4DR6 - chains A and E of the 25 polymer chains in the assembly; structure by X-ray diffraction, 3.30 A resolution.

[Chain A]
Molecule: 16S rRNA
Source organism: Thermus thermophilus
Sequence (1522 nucleotides; numbered 0 to 1544 plus 19 insertion-coded residues; 42 numbers in that range are skipped by the numbering (no residue carries them; nothing is unmodelled there); the number before each row is that of its first residue; a row labelled like 190A-190L holds insertion residues (190A, then the next letters in order); numbering starts at 0):
     0 UUUGUUGGAGAGUUUGAUCCUGGCUCAGGGUGAACGCUGGCGGCGUGCCU
    50 AAGACAUGCAAGUCGUGCGGG
    73 CCGCGGGGUUUU
    88 ACUCCG
    95 UGGUC
   101 AGCGGCGGACGGGUGAGUAACGCGUGGGU
  129A G
   130 ACCUACCCGGAAGAGGGGGACAACCCGGGGAAACUCGGGCUAAUCCCCCA
   180 UGUGGACCCGC
190A-190L CCCUUGGGGUGU
   191 GUCCAAAGGGCUUU
   216 GCCCGCUUCCGGAUGGGCCCGCGUCCCAUCAGCUAGUUGGUGGGGUAAUG
   266 GCCCACCAAGGCGACGACGGGUAGCCGGUCUGAGAGGAUGGCCGGCCACA
   316 GGGGCACUGAGACACGGGCCCCACUCCUACGGGAGGCAGCAGUUAGGAAU
   366 CUUCCGCAAUGGGCGCAAGCCUGACGGAGCGACGCCGCUUGGAGGAAGAA
   416 GCCCUUCGGGGUGUAAACUCCUGAA
   442 CCCGGGACGAAACCCCCGACGA
   474 GGGGACUGACGGUACCGGG
   494 GUAAUAGCGCCGGCCAACUCCGUGCCAGCAGCCGCGGUAAUACGGAGGGC
   544 GCGAGCGUUACCCGGAUUCACUGGGCGUAAAGGGCGUGUAGGCGGCCUGG
   594 GGCGUCCCAUGUGAAAGACCACGGCUCAACCGUGGGGGAGCGUGGGAUAC
   644 GCUCAGGCUAGACGGUGGGAGAGGGUGGUGGAAUUCCCGGAGUAGCGGUG
   694 AAAUGCGCAGAUACCGGGAGGAACGCCGAUGGCGAAGGCAGCCACCUGGU
   744 CCACCCGUGACGCUGAGGCGCGAAAGCGUGGGGAGCAAACCGGAUUAGAU
   794 ACCCGGGUAGUCCACGCCCUAAACGAUGCGCGCUAGGUCUCUGGGUCU
   848 CCUGGGGGCCGAAGCUAACGCGUUAAGCGCGCCGCCUGGGGAGUACGGCC
   898 GCAAGGCUGAAACUCAAAGGAAUUGACGGGGGCCCGCACAAGCGGUGGAG
   948 CAUGUGGUUUAAUUCGAAGXAACGCGAAGAACCUUACCAGGCCUUGACAU
   998 GCUAGG
 1003A G
  1004 AACCCGGGUGAAAGCCUGGGGUGCCCC
1030A-1030D GCGA
  1031 GGGGAGCCCUAGCACAGGUGCUGCAUGGCCGUCGUCAGCUCGUGCCGUGA
  1081 GGUGUUGGGUUAAGUCCCGCAACGAGCGCAACCCCCGCCGUUAGUUGCCA
  1131 GCGGUUCGGCCGGGCACUCUAACGGGACUGCCCGCGAAA
  1171 GCGGGAGGAAGGAGGGGACGACGUCUGGUCAGCAUGGCCCUUACGGCCUG
  1221 GGCGACACACGUGCUACAAUGCCCACUACAAAGCGAUGCCACCCGGCAAC
  1271 GGGGAGCUAAUCGCAAAAAGGUGGGCCCAGUUCGGAUUGGGGUCUGCAAC
  1321 CCGACCCCAUGAAGCCGGAAUCGCUAGUAAUCGCGGAUCAG
 1361A C
  1362 CAUGCCGCGGUGAAUACGUUCCCGGGCCUUGUACACACXGCCXGUXACGC
  1412 CAUGGGAGCGGGCUCUACCCGAAGUCGCCGGG
  1446 AGCCUACGGG
  1459 CAGGCGCCGAGGGUAGGGCCCGUGACUGGGGCGAAGUCGUAACAAGGUAG
  1509 CUGUACCGGAAGGUGCGGCUGGAUCCACUCCUUUCU
Disordered / not traced: 0-4, 1542-1544
Modified / non-standard residues: PSU (pseudouridine-5'-monophosphate) at position 516, 7MG (7N-methyl-8-hydroguanosine-5'-monophosphate) at position 527, M2G (N2-dimethylguanosine-5'-monophosphate) at position 966, 5MC (5-methylcytidine-5'-monophosphate) at position 967, 2MG (2N-methylguanosine-5'-monophosphate) at position 1207, 5MC (5-methylcytidine-5'-monophosphate) at position 1400, 4OC (4n,o2'-methylcytidine-5'-monophosphate) at position 1402, 5MC (5-methylcytidine-5'-monophosphate) at position 1404, 5MC (5-methylcytidine-5'-monophosphate) at position 1407, UR3 (3-methyluridine-5'-monophoshate) at position 1498, MA6 (6N-dimethyladenosine-5'-monophoshate) at position 1518, MA6 (6N-dimethyladenosine-5'-monophoshate) at position 1519, PSU (pseudouridine-5'-monophosphate) at position 1540, PSU (pseudouridine-5'-monophosphate) at position 1541
Sequence notes: conflict C1534 (A2157 in M26923.1), A1535 (C2158 in M26923.1)
Ion coordination: Mg2+ site 1 near U5 (its only coordinating residue here); Mg2+ site 2 near G21 (its only coordinating residue here); Mg2+ site 3: C48, G115; Mg2+ site 4 near A53 (its only coordinating residue here); Mg2+ site 5: C58, U387; Mg2+ site 6 near A59 (its only coordinating residue here); Mg2+ site 7 near G61 (its only coordinating residue here); Mg2+ site 8 near U65 (its only coordinating residue here); Mg2+ site 9 near G107 (its only coordinating residue here); Mg2+ site 10 near A109 (its only coordinating residue here); Mg2+ site 11 near G111 (its only coordinating residue here); Mg2+ site 12 near G113 (its only coordinating residue here); 112 more Mg2+ sites not listed
Ligand contacts: streptomycin (SRY): U12, U13, U14, C526, 7MG_527, C912, A913, A914, A915, C1490, G1491
Reported in the primary citation:
  - binding site for streptomycin: U14, C526, 7MG_527, A914, C1490, G1491
  - conformationally variable residues (loop rearrangement, side-chain flip): G530, A1408, C1409, A1492, A1493, G1516 to G1520

[Chain E]
Protein: 30S ribosomal protein S5
Source organism: Thermus thermophilus
Reference sequence: Q5SHQ5 (RS5_THET8); residues 1-162 here = UniProt positions 1-162
Sequence (162 residues; each row starts with the number of its first residue):
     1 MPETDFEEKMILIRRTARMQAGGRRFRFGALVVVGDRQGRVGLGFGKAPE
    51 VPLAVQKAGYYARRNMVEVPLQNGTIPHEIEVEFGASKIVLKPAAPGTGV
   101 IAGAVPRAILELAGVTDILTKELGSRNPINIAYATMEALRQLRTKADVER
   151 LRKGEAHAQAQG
Disordered / not traced: 1-4, 156-162

[Chain A / chain E interface]
Residue-residue contacts - 80 pairs, chain A then chain E:
  U5(A) with Ala95(E), base contact
  G6(A) with Ala94(E), base contact; Ala95(E), hydrogen bond to the base; Thr98(E), hydrogen bond to the base; Leu119(E), base contact
  G7(A) with Lys92(E), base contact; Leu119(E), sugar contact; Thr120(E), hydrogen bond to the sugar; Lys121(E), base contact
  A8(A) with Ile101(E), phosphate contact; Ala102(E), hydrogen bond to the sugar; Gly103(E), hydrogen bond to the sugar; Arg107(E), base contact; Thr120(E), sugar contact
  G9(A) with Lys121(E), salt bridge to the phosphate; Glu122(E), hydrogen bond to the phosphate; Arg126(E), base contact
  A10(A) with Arg126(E), salt bridge to the phosphate
  G15(A) with Ala17(E), hydrogen bond to the base; Arg18(E), base contact; Met19(E), sugar contact; Arg24(E), hydrogen bond to the sugar
  A16(A) with Thr16(E), sugar contact; Ala17(E), hydrogen bond to the sugar
  U17(A) with Arg14(E), phosphate contact
  C18(A) with Arg14(E), salt bridge to the phosphate; Asn127(E), hydrogen bond to the phosphate; Asn130(E), phosphate contact
  C19(A) with Ala86(E), phosphate contact; Ser125(E), hydrogen bond to the phosphate; Asn127(E), phosphate contact; Asn130(E), hydrogen bond to the phosphate
  U20(A) with Ala86(E), phosphate contact; Ser125(E), phosphate contact
  G558(A) with Lys121(E), hydrogen bond to the phosphate
  A559(A) with Lys121(E), salt bridge to the phosphate; Arg126(E), salt bridge to the phosphate
  U560(A) with Leu123(E), base contact
  U921(A) with Arg18(E), sugar contact; Met19(E), hydrogen bond to the sugar
  G922(A) with Met19(E), sugar contact; Gln20(E), sugar contact; Ala21(E), phosphate contact
  A923(A) with Ala21(E), phosphate contact
  C1069(A) with Gln20(E), hydrogen bond to the phosphate; Arg25(E), hydrogen bond to the sugar
  U1070(A) with Arg18(E), salt bridge to the phosphate; Gln20(E), hydrogen bond to the phosphate; Arg25(E), salt bridge to the phosphate
  G1072(A) with Pro49(E), phosphate contact; Lys57(E), salt bridge to the phosphate
  U1073(A) with Lys57(E), salt bridge to the phosphate
  G1074(A) with Tyr61(E), hydrogen bond to the phosphate
  G1077(A) with Lys47(E), hydrogen bond to the base
  U1078(A) with Phe84(E), sugar contact; Ile129(E), sugar contact; Asn130(E), hydrogen bond to the sugar; Tyr133(E), sugar contact
  G1079(A) with Arg14(E), hydrogen bond to the phosphate; Tyr133(E), hydrogen bond to the phosphate
  A1080(A) with Arg14(E), salt bridge to the phosphate; Thr16(E), phosphate contact; Ala17(E), sugar contact; Phe45(E), phosphate contact; Lys47(E), salt bridge to the phosphate
  G1081(A) with Thr16(E), phosphate contact; Ala17(E), phosphate contact; Arg18(E), phosphate contact; Arg27(E), phosphate contact
  G1082(A) with Arg27(E), salt bridge to the phosphate
  C1192(A) with Arg25(E), hydrogen bond to the base
  G1193(A) with Gly22(E), sugar contact; Arg25(E), sugar contact
  U1194(A) with Gly22(E), sugar contact
  A1396(A) with Met19(E), base contact
  C1397(A) with Arg24(E), salt bridge to the phosphate
  A1398(A) with Met19(E), base contact; Gln20(E), hydrogen bond to the base; Gly22(E), base contact; Gly23(E), base contact
Other interface residues (no listed pair), chain A (38 interface residues in all): U863, A864, C1071
Other interface residues (no listed pair), chain E (47 interface residues in all): Arg15, Ala48, Leu53, Tyr60, Glu83, Gly85, Ser87, Pro96, Gly124

[Overview]
Chain A and chain E form an interface of 38 and 47 residues respectively, with 24 hydrogen bonds and 13 salt
bridges. Polar pairs include G6(A)-Ala95(E), G6(A)-Thr98(E) and G15(A)-Ala17(E). From the paper: a binding
site for streptomycin at U14(A), C526(A) and 7MG_527(A) among others; conformational variability at G530(A),
A1408(A) and C1409(A) among others.
Here chain A is 16S rRNA and chain E is 30S ribosomal protein S5, both from Thermus thermophilus. Entry 4DR6
(Crystal structure of the Thermus thermophilus (HB8) 30S ribosomal subunit with codon, near-cognate transfer
RNA anticodon ...) was determined by X-ray diffraction together with 4DR1, 4DR2, 4DR3, 4DR4, 4DR5 and 4DR7
from the same study.
